5X1U - chains A and B; structure by X-ray diffraction, 1.80 A resolution.

Chain A (and B):
Name: Uncharacterized protein
Source organism: Legionella pneumophila (strain Lens)
Notes: chain B of this document is another copy of the same molecule, construct and numbering; everything in this record applies to it too
UniProtKB: Q5WZ95 (Q5WZ95_LEGPL); residues 162-369 here correspond to UniProt positions 158-365 (UniProt number = residue number - 4)
Chain sequence (208 residues; numbered 162 to 369; the number before each row is that of its first residue):
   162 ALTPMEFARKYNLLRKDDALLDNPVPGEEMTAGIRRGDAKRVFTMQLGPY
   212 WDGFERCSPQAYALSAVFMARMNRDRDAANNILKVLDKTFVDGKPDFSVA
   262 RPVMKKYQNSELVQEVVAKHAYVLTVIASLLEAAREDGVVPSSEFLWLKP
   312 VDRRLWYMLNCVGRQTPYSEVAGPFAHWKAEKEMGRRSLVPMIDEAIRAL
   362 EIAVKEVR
Disordered / not traced: 177-192, 368-369 (chain B: fully traced)
Modified residues: Mse166, Mse206, Mse230, Mse233, Mse265, Mse319, Mse345, Mse353 (selenomethionine; parent Met); Mse191 (selenomethionine)

Interface between chain A and chain B:
Pairs across the interface - 27 pairs, chain A then chain B:
  A162(A) with D253(B), hydrogen bond (backbone-backbone)
  D248(A) with S304(B); L307(B)
  F251(A) with L307(B), hydrophobic; K310(B), hydrogen bond (backbone-side chain)
  V252(A) with W317(B), hydrogen bond (backbone-side chain); Y318(B); N321(B); Y329(B)
  D253(A) with A162(B), hydrogen bond (backbone-backbone); Y329(B), hydrogen bond
  G254(A) with K310(B), hydrogen bond (backbone-side chain)
  S303(A) with V252(B)
  S304(A) with D248(B)
  L307(A) with D248(B); F251(B); W308(B)
  W308(A) with L307(B)
  K310(A) with F251(B), hydrogen bond (side chain-backbone); V252(B); G254(B), hydrogen bond (side chain-backbone)
  W317(A) with V252(B), hydrogen bond (side chain-backbone)
  Y318(A) with V252(B)
  N321(A) with V252(B)
  R325(A) with V252(B)
  Y329(A) with V252(B); D253(B), hydrogen bond
Also at the interface, not in a pair above, chain A (18 interface residues in all): K249, P311
Also at the interface, not in a pair above, chain B (17 interface residues in all): S303, P311, R325

Summary:
18 residues of chain A face 17 of chain B across their interface; the contacts include 10 hydrogen bonds.
Among the polar pairs are F251(A)-K310(B), V252(A)-W317(B) and D253(A)-Y329(B).
Both chains are Uncharacterized protein (Legionella pneumophila (strain Lens)). Entry 5X1U (Structure of the
cytosolic domain of DotM derived from Legionella pneumophila) was determined by X-ray diffraction, deposited
together with 5X1E, 5X1H and 5X90.
